PDB entry 2OXV | X-ray diffraction, 1.95 A resolution | chains C and A

== Chain C ==
Molecule: 13-nt DNA strand
Sequence (13 nucleotides; row label = number of the first residue in the row):
     1 TCGCGAATTCGCG

== Chain A ==
Molecule: Type II restriction enzyme EcoRI
From: Escherichia coli
Notes: EC 3.1.21.4; engineered mutation(s): A138T
UniProt: P00642 (T2E1_ECOLI); residues 1-277 here = UniProt positions 1-277
Amino-acid sequence (277 residues; numbered 1 to 277; the number before each row is that of its first residue):
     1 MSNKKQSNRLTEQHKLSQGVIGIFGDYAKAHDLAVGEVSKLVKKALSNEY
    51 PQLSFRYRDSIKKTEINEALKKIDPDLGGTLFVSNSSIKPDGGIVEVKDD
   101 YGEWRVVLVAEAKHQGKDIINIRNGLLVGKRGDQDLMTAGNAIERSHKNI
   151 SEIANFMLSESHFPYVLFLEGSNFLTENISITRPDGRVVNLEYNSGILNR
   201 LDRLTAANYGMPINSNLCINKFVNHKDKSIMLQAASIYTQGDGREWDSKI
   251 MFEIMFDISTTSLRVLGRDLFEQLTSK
Not modelled in the structure: 1-16
Differences from the reference sequence: conflict Thr-138 (Ala in P00642)
Curated features (UniProtKB/Swiss-Prot):
  - active site: Asp-91, Glu-111, Lys-113
  - binding site (Mg(2+)): Asp-91, Glu-111
  - mutagenesis: Glu-144 (E144D: Only nicks double strand DNA; E144Q: Inactivates the enzyme)
Reported in the primary citation:
  - binding site for the 13-nt DNA strand (chain C): Met-137 to Ala-142, Arg-200, Arg-203
  - contacts within the chain: Ala-139/Ile-197 (hydrogen bond), Ala-139/Arg-200 (hydrogen bond), Thr-138/Arg-200

== How chain C and chain A interact ==
Pairs across the interface - 33 pairs, chain C then chain A:
  DG3(C) / Val-83(A)  phosphate contact
  DG3(C) / Asn-85(A)  phosphate contact
  DC4(C) / Ser-86(A)  phosphate contact
  DC4(C) / Ser-87(A)  hydrogen bond to the phosphate
  DC4(C) / Ile-88(A)  phosphate contact
  DC4(C) / Lys-89(A)  hydrogen bond to the phosphate
  DG5(C) / Ile-88(A)  phosphate contact
  DG5(C) / Lys-89(A)  hydrogen bond to the phosphate
  DG5(C) / Arg-145(A)  sugar contact
  DG5(C) / Lys-148(A)  salt bridge to the phosphate
  DG5(C) / Asn-149(A)  hydrogen bond to the phosphate
  DA6(C) / Lys-113(A)  salt bridge to the phosphate
  DA6(C) / Arg-145(A)  salt bridge to the phosphate
  DA7(C) / His-114(A)  salt bridge to the phosphate
  DA7(C) / Gln-115(A)  phosphate contact
  DA7(C) / Ala-142(A)  base contact
  DA7(C) / Arg-145(A)  hydrogen bond to the base
  DT8(C) / Gln-115(A)  base contact
  DT8(C) / Gly-116(A)  hydrogen bond to the phosphate
  DT8(C) / Lys-117(A)  phosphate contact
  DT8(C) / Gly-140(A)  base contact
  DT8(C) / Asn-141(A)  hydrogen bond to the base
  DT8(C) / Ala-142(A)  hydrogen bond to the base
  DT9(C) / Lys-117(A)  salt bridge to the phosphate
  DT9(C) / Met-137(A)  phosphate contact
  DT9(C) / Gly-140(A)  base contact
  DC10(C) / Gly-129(A)  phosphate contact
  DC10(C) / Lys-130(A)  hydrogen bond to the phosphate
  DC10(C) / Met-137(A)  base contact
  DC10(C) / Thr-138(A)  hydrogen bond to the base
  DC10(C) / Ala-139(A)  base contact
  DC10(C) / Gly-140(A)  base contact
  DG11(C) / Lys-130(A)  salt bridge to the phosphate
Other interface residues (no listed pair), chain A (24 interface residues in all): Pro-90, Asp-91

== Summary ==
9 residues of chain C and 24 residues of chain A are in contact, with 10 hydrogen bonds and 6 salt bridges.
Among the polar pairs are DA7(C)/Arg-145(A), DT8(C)/Asn-141(A) and DT8(C)/Ala-142(A). From the paper: a
binding site for the 13-nt DNA strand (chain C) at Met-137(A), Arg-200(A) and Arg-203(A); contacts within the
chain involving Ile-197(A), Ala-139(A) and Arg-200(A) among others.
Chain C is a 13-nt DNA strand and chain A is Type II restriction enzyme EcoRI (Escherichia coli); the
structure, Structure of the A138T promiscuous mutant of the EcoRI restriction endonuclease bound to its
cognate recognition ..., was determined by X-ray diffraction.
